8HPO - chains H and B of the 11 polymer chains in the assembly; structure by electron microscopy, 2.60 A resolution.

Chain H:
Molecule: Transcriptional regulatory protein DEP1
Organism: Saccharomyces cerevisiae (strain ATCC 204508 / S288c)
UniProt: P31385 (DEP1_YEAST); residues 1-405 here = UniProt positions 1-405
Amino-acid sequence (405 residues; numbered 1 to 405; the number before each row is that of its first residue):
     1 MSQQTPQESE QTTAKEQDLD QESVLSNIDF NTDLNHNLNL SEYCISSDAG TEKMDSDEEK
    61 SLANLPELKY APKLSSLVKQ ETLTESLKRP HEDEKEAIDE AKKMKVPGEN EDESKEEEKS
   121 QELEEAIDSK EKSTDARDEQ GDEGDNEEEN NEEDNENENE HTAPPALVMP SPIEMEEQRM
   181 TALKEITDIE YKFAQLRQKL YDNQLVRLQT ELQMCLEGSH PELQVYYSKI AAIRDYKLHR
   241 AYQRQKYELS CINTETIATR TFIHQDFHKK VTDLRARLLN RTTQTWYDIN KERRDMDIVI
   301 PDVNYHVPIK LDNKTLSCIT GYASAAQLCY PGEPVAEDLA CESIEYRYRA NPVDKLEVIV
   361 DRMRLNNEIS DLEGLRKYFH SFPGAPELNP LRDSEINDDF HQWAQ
Unresolved in the structure: 1-170, 404-405
Curated features (UniProtKB/Swiss-Prot):
  - modified residue (Phosphoserine): S56, S120, S370

Chain B:
Molecule: Transcriptional regulatory protein SIN3
Organism: Saccharomyces cerevisiae (strain ATCC 204508 / S288c)
UniProt: P22579 (SIN3_YEAST); residues 1-1536 here = UniProt positions 1-1536
Amino-acid sequence (1536 residues; numbered 1 to 1536; the number before each row is that of its first residue):
     1 MSQVWHNSNS QSNDVATSND ATGSNERNEK EPSLQGNKPG FVQQQQRITL PSLSALSTKE
    61 EDRRDSNGQQ ALTSHAAHIL GYPPPHSNAM PSIATDSALK QPHEYHPRPK SSSSSPSINA
   121 SLMNAGPAPL PTVGAASFSL SRFDNPLPIK APVHTEEPKS YNGLQEEEKA TQRPQDCKEV
   181 PAGVQPADAP DPSSNHADAN DDNNNNENSH DEDADYRPLN VKDALSYLEQ VKFQFSSRPD
   241 IYNLFLDIMK DFKSQAIDTP GVIERVSTLF RGYPILIQGF NTFLPQGYRI ECSSNPDDPI
   301 RVTTPMGTTT VNNNISPSGR GTTDAQELGS FPESDGNGVQ QPSNVPMVPS SVYQSEQNQD
   361 QQQSLPLLAT SSGLPSIQQP EMPAHRQIPQ SQSLVPQEDA KKNVDVEFSQ AISYVNKIKT
   421 RFADQPDIYK HFLEILQTYQ REQKPINEVY AQVTHLFQNA PDLLEDFKKF LPDSSASANQ
   481 QVQHAQQHAQ QQHEAQMHAQ AQAQAQAQAQ VEQQKQQQQF LYPASGYYGH PSNRGIPQQN
   541 LPPIGSFSPP TNGSTVHEAY QDQQHMQPPH FMPLPSIVQH GPNMVHQGIA NENPPLSDLR
   601 TSLTEQYAPS SIQHQQQHPQ SISPIANTQY GDIPVRPEID LDPSIVPVVP EPTEPIENNI
   661 SLNEEVTFFE KAKRYIGNKH LYTEFLKILN LYSQDILDLD DLVEKVDFYL GSNKELFTWF
   721 KNFVGYQEKT KCIENIVHEK HRLDLDLCEA FGPSYKRLPK SDTFMPCSGR DDMCWEVLND
   781 EWVGHPVWAS EDSGFIAHRK NQYEETLFKI EEERHEYDFY IESNLRTIQC LETIVNKIEN
   841 MTENEKANFK LPPGLGHTSM TIYKKVIRKV YDKERGFEII DALHEHPAVT APVVLKRLKQ
   901 KDEEWRRAQR EWNKVWRELE QKVFFKSLDH LGLTFKQADK KLLTTKQLIS EISSIKVDQT
   961 NKKIHWLTPK PKSQLDFDFP DKNIFYDILC LADTFITHTT AYSNPDKERL KDLLKYFISL
  1021 FFSISFEKIE ESLYSHKQNV SESSGSDDGS SIASRKRPYQ QEMSLLDILH RSRYQKLKRS
  1081 NDEDGKVPQL SEPPEEEPNT IEEEELIDEE AKNPWLTGNL VEEANSQGII QNRSIFNLFA
  1141 NTNIYIFFRH WTTIYERLLE IKQMNERVTK EINTRSTVTF AKDLDLLSSQ LSEMGLDFVG
  1201 EDAYKQVLRL SRRLINGDLE HQWFEESLRQ AYNNKAFKLY TIDKVTQSLV KHAHTLMTDA
  1261 KTAEIMALFV KDRNASTTSA KDQIIYRLQV RSHMSNTENM FRIEFDKRTL HVSIQYIALD
  1321 DLTLKEPKAD EDKWKYYVTS YALPHPTEGI PHEKLKIPFL ERLIEFGQDI DGTEVDEEFS
  1381 PEGISVSTLK IKIQPITYQL HIENGSYDVF TRKATNKYPT IANDNTQKGM VSQKKELISK
  1441 FLDCAVGLRN NLDEAQKLSM QKKWENLKDS IAKTSAGNQG IESETEKGKI TKQEQSDNLD
  1501 SSTASVLPAS ITTVPQDDNI ETTGNTESSD KGAKIQ
Unresolved in the structure: 1-642, 1042-1062, 1071-1128, 1178-1186, 1344-1536
Curated features (UniProtKB/Swiss-Prot):
  - modified residue: S137 (Phosphoserine), T303 (Phosphothreonine), T304 (Phosphothreonine), S316 (Phosphoserine), S1046 (Phosphoserine)

Interface between chain H and chain B:
Contacting residue pairs (61; chain H residue first):
  D297(H) - N836(B)
  V299(H) - V835(B)  hydrophobic
  V299(H) - E839(B)
  I300(H) - P892(B)
  I300(H) - L895(B)  hydrophobic
  I300(H) - K899(B)  hydrogen bond (backbone-side chain)
  P301(H) - K899(B)
  D302(H) - K899(B)  salt bridge
  V303(H) - K899(B)
  V303(H) - E903(B)
  N304(H) - E903(B)
  Y305(H) - E903(B)
  Y305(H) - E904(B)
  Y305(H) - R907(B)
  Y322(H) - S644(B)
  I359(H) - P643(B)
  R362(H) - V648(B)
  M363(H) - V648(B)  hydrophobic
  N366(H) - V648(B)
  N366(H) - V649(B)
  N366(H) - P650(B)
  N367(H) - E651(B)
  S370(H) - E651(B)
  E373(H) - E651(B)
  E373(H) - P652(B)
  G374(H) - T653(B)
  K377(H) - T653(B)
  Y378(H) - T653(B)
  Y378(H) - P655(B)  hydrophobic
  Y378(H) - I656(B)  hydrophobic
  F379(H) - I656(B)  hydrophobic
  F382(H) - L919(B)  hydrophobic
  G384(H) - E813(B)
  A385(H) - E813(B)
  A385(H) - Y817(B)
  A385(H) - W912(B)
  P386(H) - Y817(B)  hydrogen bond (backbone-side chain)
  P386(H) - W912(B)
  L388(H) - Y817(B)  hydrophobic
  L388(H) - K869(B)  hydrogen bond (backbone-side chain)
  L388(H) - W905(B)
  N389(H) - K901(B)
  N389(H) - W905(B)
  P390(H) - K869(B)
  P390(H) - V870(B)
  P390(H) - Y871(B)
  L391(H) - V870(B)  hydrogen bond (backbone-backbone)
  L391(H) - Y871(B)  hydrophobic
  L391(H) - R897(B)
  S394(H) - R897(B)
  E395(H) - V870(B)
  E395(H) - Y871(B)
  I396(H) - R875(B)
  D398(H) - Y871(B)  hydrogen bond
  D398(H) - R897(B)  salt bridge
  D399(H) - R875(B)  salt bridge
  D399(H) - E878(B)
  D399(H) - I879(B)
  Q402(H) - T890(B)
  Q402(H) - V893(B)
  W403(H) - H886(B)
Interface residues without a listed pair, chain H (39 interface residues in all): L356, I369, L372, P383
Interface residues without a listed pair, chain B (44 interface residues in all): E654, Y820, D872, E885, K896, Q900, A908, V915, W916

In short:
Chain H and chain B form an interface of 39 and 44 residues respectively; the contacts include 5 hydrogen
bonds and 3 salt bridges. Among the polar pairs are D302(H)-K899(B), D398(H)-R897(B) and D399(H)-R875(B).
Here chain H is Transcriptional regulatory protein DEP1 and chain B is Transcriptional regulatory protein
SIN3, both from Saccharomyces cerevisiae (strain ATCC 204508 / S288c). Entry 8HPO (Cryo-EM structure of a
SIN3/HDAC complex from budding yeast) was determined by electron microscopy.
